Entry 4LGZ (X-ray diffraction, 1.68 A resolution); this record covers chains A and B.

[Chain A (and B)]
Name: Delta-1-pyrroline-5-carboxylate dehydrogenase, mitochondrial
Source organism: Mus musculus
Notes: EC 1.5.1.12; chain B of this document is another copy of the same molecule, construct and numbering; everything in this record applies to it too
UniProt: Q8CHT0 (AL4A1_MOUSE); residues 22-563 here correspond to UniProt positions 21-562 (UniProt number = residue number - 1)
Sequence (563 residues; each row starts with the number of its first residue):
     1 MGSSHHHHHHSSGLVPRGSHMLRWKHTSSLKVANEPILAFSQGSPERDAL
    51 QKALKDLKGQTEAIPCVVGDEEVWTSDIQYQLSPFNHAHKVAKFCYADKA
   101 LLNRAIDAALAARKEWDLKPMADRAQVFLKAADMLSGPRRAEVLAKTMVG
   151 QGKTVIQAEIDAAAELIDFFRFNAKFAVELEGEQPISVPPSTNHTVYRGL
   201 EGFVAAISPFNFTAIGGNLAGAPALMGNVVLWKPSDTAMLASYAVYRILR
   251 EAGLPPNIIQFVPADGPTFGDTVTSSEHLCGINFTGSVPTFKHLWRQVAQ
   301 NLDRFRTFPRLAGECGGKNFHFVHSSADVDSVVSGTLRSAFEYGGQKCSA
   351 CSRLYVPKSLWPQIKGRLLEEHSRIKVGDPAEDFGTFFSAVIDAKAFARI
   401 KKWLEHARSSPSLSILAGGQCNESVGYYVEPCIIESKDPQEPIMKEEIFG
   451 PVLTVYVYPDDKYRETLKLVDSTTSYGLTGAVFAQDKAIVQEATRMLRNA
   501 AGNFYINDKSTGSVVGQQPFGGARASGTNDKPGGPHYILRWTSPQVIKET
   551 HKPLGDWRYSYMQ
Disordered / not traced: 1-30 (chain B: 1-19)
Construct notes: initiating methionine (1); expression tag (2-21); conflict Ala-33 (Thr32 in Q8CHT0), Thr-61 (Met60 in Q8CHT0), Lys-468 (Gln467 in Q8CHT0)
Swiss-Prot annotation at these positions:
  - active site: Glu-314 (Proton acceptor), Cys-348 (Nucleophile)
  - binding site (NAD(+)): Ser-208, Lys-233, Gly-286 to Thr-290, Glu-447
  - binding site (substrate): Ser-513
  - site: Asn-211 (Transition state stabilizer)
  - modified residue: Lys-31 (N6-succinyllysine), Ser-44 (Phosphoserine), Lys-52 (N6-acetyllysine), Lys-93 (N6-acetyllysine), Lys-99 (N6-acetyllysine), Lys-114 (N6-acetyllysine), Lys-130 (N6-acetyllysine), Lys-175 (N6-acetyllysine), Lys-318 (N6-acetyllysine), Lys-347 (N6-succinyllysine), Lys-358 (N6-acetyllysine), Lys-365 (N6-acetyllysine), Lys-376 (N6-acetyllysine), Lys-395 (N6-succinyllysine), Lys-462 (N6-acetyllysine), Lys-509 (N6-acetyllysine), Lys-531 (N6-acetyllysine), Lys-552 (N6-acetyllysine)

[Interface between chain A and chain B]
Contacting residue pairs (213):
  Ala-39(A) with Tyr-561(B)
  Phe-40(A) with Tyr-561(B)
  Arg-47(A) with Tyr-561(B), hydrogen bond (side chain-backbone)
  Asp-117(A) with Arg-498(B), salt bridge
  Leu-118(A) with Arg-498(B)
  Thr-154(A) with Tyr-561(B)
  Val-155(A) with Tyr-561(B), hydrophobic
  Ile-156(A) with Tyr-559(B), hydrophobic; Tyr-561(B), hydrophobic
  Phe-172(A) with Ile-186(B), hydrophobic
  Leu-180(A) with His-536(B)
  Pro-185(A) with Gly-516(B); Gln-517(B)
  Ile-186(A) with Phe-172(B), hydrophobic; Gly-516(B), hydrogen bond (backbone-backbone); Gln-517(B)
  Val-188(A) with Gln-517(B)
  Asn-193(A) with Gln-517(B); Gln-518(B), hydrogen bond
  Val-196(A) with Arg-498(B)
  Tyr-197(A) with His-536(B)
  Arg-198(A) with Arg-498(B), hydrogen bond (side chain-backbone); Asn-499(B); Ala-501(B), hydrogen bond (side chain-backbone); Gly-502(B); Asn-529(B)
  Glu-201(A) with Asn-499(B); Arg-524(B), salt bridge
  Phe-291(A) with Phe-308(B), hydrophobic
  Lys-292(A) with Leu-302(B); Asp-303(B), salt bridge
  Trp-295(A) with Ala-299(B); Leu-302(B), hydrophobic; Phe-308(B), hydrophobic; Pro-309(B)
  Arg-296(A) with Ala-299(B), hydrogen bond (side chain-backbone); Gln-300(B), hydrogen bond (side chain-backbone); Leu-302(B); Asp-303(B), salt bridge
  Ala-299(A) with Trp-295(B); Arg-296(B), hydrogen bond (backbone-side chain); Ala-299(B), hydrophobic
  Gln-300(A) with Arg-296(B), hydrogen bond (backbone-side chain)
  Leu-302(A) with Lys-292(B); Trp-295(B), hydrophobic; Arg-296(B)
  Asp-303(A) with Lys-292(B), salt bridge; Arg-296(B), salt bridge
  Arg-306(A) with Arg-524(B); Ala-525(B)
  Thr-307(A) with Ala-523(B); Arg-524(B), hydrogen bond (side chain-backbone)
  Phe-308(A) with Phe-291(B), hydrophobic; Trp-295(B), hydrophobic; Arg-524(B); Ala-525(B); Gly-527(B)
  Pro-309(A) with Trp-295(B)
  Arg-310(A) with Thr-528(B), hydrogen bond (side chain-backbone); Asn-529(B)
  Ser-331(A) with Pro-553(B); Leu-554(B), hydrogen bond (side chain-backbone)
  Ser-334(A) with Leu-554(B); Gly-555(B), hydrogen bond (side chain-backbone); Asp-556(B); Trp-557(B)
  Gly-335(A) with Leu-554(B)
  Leu-337(A) with Trp-557(B)
  Arg-338(A) with Asp-556(B), hydrogen bond (side chain-backbone); Trp-557(B), hydrogen bond (side chain-backbone); Arg-558(B), hydrogen bond (side chain-backbone); Tyr-559(B)
  Glu-342(A) with Tyr-559(B), hydrogen bond
  Glu-371(A) with Trp-557(B), hydrogen bond; Arg-558(B), salt bridge
  Arg-374(A) with Trp-557(B); Arg-558(B)
  Ile-375(A) with Trp-557(B), hydrophobic
  Phe-384(A) with Tyr-561(B); Met-562(B)
  Gly-385(A) with Met-562(B)
  Thr-386(A) with Met-562(B)
  Phe-387(A) with Trp-557(B), hydrophobic; Met-562(B), hydrophobic
  Ala-484(A) with Met-21(B)
  Gln-485(A) with Met-21(B)
  Asp-486(A) with Met-21(B)
  Lys-487(A) with Met-21(B)
  Val-490(A) with Met-21(B), hydrophobic
  Gln-491(A) with Met-21(B), hydrogen bond (side chain-backbone)
  Thr-494(A) with Ile-547(B)
  Arg-495(A) with Leu-118(B)
  Arg-498(A) with Asp-117(B), salt bridge; Leu-118(B); Val-196(B); Arg-198(B), hydrogen bond (backbone-side chain); Gln-545(B), hydrogen bond (backbone-side chain)
  Asn-499(A) with Arg-198(B); Glu-201(B)
  Ala-501(A) with Arg-198(B), hydrogen bond (backbone-side chain); Gln-545(B), hydrogen bond (backbone-side chain)
  Gly-502(A) with Arg-198(B); Gln-545(B); Val-546(B), hydrogen bond (backbone-backbone)
  Asn-503(A) with Val-546(B)
  Phe-504(A) with Gln-545(B); Val-546(B), hydrogen bond (backbone-backbone); Ile-547(B); Lys-548(B), hydrogen bond (backbone-backbone)
  Tyr-505(A) with Lys-548(B)
  Ile-506(A) with Leu-22(B), hydrophobic; Lys-548(B), hydrogen bond (backbone-backbone); Glu-549(B); Thr-550(B), hydrogen bond (backbone-backbone)
  Asn-507(A) with Met-21(B); Thr-550(B); Leu-554(B)
  Asp-508(A) with Lys-548(B), salt bridge; Thr-550(B), hydrogen bond; Leu-554(B)
  Gly-516(A) with Pro-185(B); Ile-186(B), hydrogen bond (backbone-backbone)
  Gln-517(A) with Pro-185(B); Ile-186(B); Val-188(B); Asn-193(B)
  Gln-518(A) with Asn-193(B), hydrogen bond; Val-546(B); Lys-548(B)
  Pro-519(A) with Val-546(B)
  Ala-523(A) with Thr-307(B); Ser-543(B)
  Arg-524(A) with Glu-201(B), salt bridge; Arg-306(B); Thr-307(B), hydrogen bond (backbone-side chain); Phe-308(B)
  Ala-525(A) with Arg-306(B); Phe-308(B)
  Gly-527(A) with Phe-308(B)
  Thr-528(A) with Arg-310(B), hydrogen bond (backbone-side chain)
  Asn-529(A) with Arg-198(B); Arg-310(B); Ser-543(B), hydrogen bond; Pro-544(B), hydrogen bond (side chain-backbone)
  Lys-531(A) with Pro-544(B); Val-546(B)
  Pro-535(A) with Glu-183(B)
  His-536(A) with Leu-180(B); Glu-183(B); Tyr-197(B); Leu-539(B)
  Leu-539(A) with His-536(B); Leu-539(B), hydrophobic
  Arg-540(A) with Arg-540(B)
  Ser-543(A) with Ala-523(B); Asn-529(B), hydrogen bond
  Pro-544(A) with Asn-529(B), hydrogen bond (backbone-side chain); Lys-531(B)
  Gln-545(A) with Arg-498(B), hydrogen bond (side chain-backbone); Ala-501(B), hydrogen bond (side chain-backbone); Gly-502(B); Phe-504(B)
  Val-546(A) with Gly-502(B), hydrogen bond (backbone-backbone); Asn-503(B); Phe-504(B), hydrogen bond (backbone-backbone); Gln-517(B); Gln-518(B); Pro-519(B); Lys-531(B)
  Ile-547(A) with Thr-494(B); Phe-504(B); Ile-506(B), hydrophobic
  Lys-548(A) with Phe-504(B), hydrogen bond (backbone-backbone); Tyr-505(B); Ile-506(B), hydrogen bond (backbone-backbone); Asp-508(B), salt bridge; Gln-518(B)
  Glu-549(A) with Ile-506(B)
  Thr-550(A) with Ile-506(B), hydrogen bond (backbone-backbone); Asn-507(B); Asp-508(B), hydrogen bond
  Pro-553(A) with Ser-331(B)
  Leu-554(A) with Ser-331(B), hydrogen bond (backbone-side chain); Gly-335(B); Asn-507(B); Asp-508(B)
  Gly-555(A) with Ser-334(B), hydrogen bond (backbone-side chain)
  Asp-556(A) with Ser-334(B); Arg-338(B), hydrogen bond (backbone-side chain)
  Trp-557(A) with Ser-334(B); Leu-337(B); Arg-338(B), hydrogen bond (backbone-side chain); Glu-371(B), hydrogen bond; Arg-374(B); Ile-375(B), hydrophobic; Phe-387(B)
  Arg-558(A) with Arg-338(B), hydrogen bond (backbone-side chain); Glu-371(B), salt bridge; Arg-374(B)
  Tyr-559(A) with Ile-156(B), hydrophobic; Arg-338(B); Glu-342(B), hydrogen bond
  Tyr-561(A) with Ala-39(B); Phe-40(B); Arg-47(B), hydrogen bond (backbone-side chain); Thr-154(B); Val-155(B), hydrophobic; Ile-156(B); Phe-384(B)
  Met-562(A) with Phe-384(B); Gly-385(B); Thr-386(B); Phe-387(B), hydrophobic
Interface residues without a listed pair, chain A (105 interface residues in all): Asn-34, Arg-113, Gln-157, Glu-183, Ser-191, Asn-301, Asp-328, Phe-483, Leu-497, Lys-509, Ser-560
Interface residues without a listed pair, chain B (100 interface residues in all): Asn-34, Arg-113, Gln-157, Ser-191, Asn-301, Asp-328, Phe-483, Arg-495, Leu-497, Lys-509, Ser-560

[Summary]
Chain A and chain B form an interface of 105 and 100 residues respectively; the contacts include 53 hydrogen
bonds and 12 salt bridges. Polar contacts include Asp-117(A)/Arg-498(B), Glu-201(A)/Arg-524(B) and
Lys-292(A)/Asp-303(B).
Both chains are Delta-1-pyrroline-5-carboxylate dehydrogenase, mitochondrial (Mus musculus). Entry 4LGZ
(Structure of mouse 1-Pyrroline-5-Carboxylate Dehydrogenase (ALDH4A1) complexed with acetate) was determined
by X-ray diffraction together with 4LH0, 4LH1, 4LH2 and 4LH3 from the same study.
